PDB entry 1R5V | X-ray diffraction, 2.50 A resolution | chains C and F of the 6 polymer chains in the assembly

Chain C:
Name: H-2 class II histocompatibility antigen, E-K alpha chain
Source organism: Mus musculus
UniProtKB: P04224 (HA22_MOUSE); residues 3-182 here correspond to UniProt positions 28-207 (UniProt number = residue number + 25)
Amino-acid sequence (180 residues; row label = number of the first residue in the row):
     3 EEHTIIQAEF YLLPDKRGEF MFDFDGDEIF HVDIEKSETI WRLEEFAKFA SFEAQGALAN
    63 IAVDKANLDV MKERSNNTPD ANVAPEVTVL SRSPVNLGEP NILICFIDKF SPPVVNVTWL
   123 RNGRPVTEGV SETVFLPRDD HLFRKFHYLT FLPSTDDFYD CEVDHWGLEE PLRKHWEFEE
Disulfide bonds: C107-C163

Chain F:
Name: artificial peptide
Amino-acid sequence (13 residues; each row starts with the number of its first residue):
     2 ADLIAYPKAA TKF

How chain C and chain F interact:
Pairs across the interface (33; chain C residue first):
  Q9(C) - P8(F)
  E11(C) - A10(F)
  F22(C) - Y7(F)  hydrophobic
  F24(C) - I5(F)  hydrophobic
  F24(C) - A6(F)
  F32(C) - I5(F)  hydrophobic
  F51(C) - A2(F)
  A52(C) - A2(F)  hydrophobic
  A52(C) - D3(F)
  S53(C) - A2(F)  hydrogen bond (side chain-backbone)
  S53(C) - D3(F)  hydrogen bond (backbone-backbone)
  S53(C) - L4(F)
  S53(C) - I5(F)  hydrogen bond (backbone-backbone)
  F54(C) - L4(F)  hydrophobic
  F54(C) - I5(F)
  F54(C) - Y7(F)  hydrophobic
  E55(C) - L4(F)
  G58(C) - Y7(F)  hydrogen bond (backbone-side chain)
  N62(C) - Y7(F)
  N62(C) - P8(F)  hydrogen bond (side chain-backbone)
  N62(C) - K9(F)
  N62(C) - A10(F)  hydrogen bond (side chain-backbone)
  V65(C) - A10(F)  hydrophobic
  V65(C) - A11(F)
  V65(C) - T12(F)
  N69(C) - A11(F)  hydrogen bond (side chain-backbone)
  N69(C) - T12(F)
  N69(C) - K13(F)  hydrogen bond (side chain-backbone)
  V72(C) - K13(F)
  V72(C) - F14(F)
  M73(C) - K13(F)  hydrogen bond
  R76(C) - K13(F)
  R76(C) - F14(F)  hydrogen bond (side chain-backbone)
Interface residues without a listed pair, chain C (21 interface residues in all): W43, A49, K50, D66

Overview:
21 residues of chain C and 13 residues of chain F are in contact; the contacts include 10 hydrogen bonds.
Polar pairs include S53(C)-A2(F), G58(C)-Y7(F) and N62(C)-P8(F).
Here chain C is H-2 class II histocompatibility antigen, E-K alpha chain (Mus musculus) and chain F is
artificial peptide. Entry 1R5V (Evidence that structural rearrangements and/or flexibility during TCR binding
can contribute to T-cell activation) was determined by X-ray diffraction, deposited together with 1R5W.
